Entry 4WM7 (X-ray diffraction, 2.32 A resolution); this record covers chains B and D of the 4 polymer chains in the assembly.

# Chain B
Protein: VP2
From: Enterovirus D68
UniProt: Q68T42 (Q68T42_9ENTO); residues 1-248 here correspond to UniProt positions 70-317 (UniProt number = residue number + 69)
Chain sequence (248 residues; numbered 1 to 248; the number before each row is that of its first residue):
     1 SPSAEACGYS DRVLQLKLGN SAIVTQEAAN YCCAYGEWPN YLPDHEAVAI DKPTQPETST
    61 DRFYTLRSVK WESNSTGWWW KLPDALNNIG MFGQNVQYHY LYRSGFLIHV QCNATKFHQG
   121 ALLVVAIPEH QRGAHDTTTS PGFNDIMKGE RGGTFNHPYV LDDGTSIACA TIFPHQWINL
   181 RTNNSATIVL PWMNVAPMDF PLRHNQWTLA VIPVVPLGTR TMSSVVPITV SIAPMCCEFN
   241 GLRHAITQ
Disordered / not traced: 1-9, 248

# Chain D
Protein: VP4
From: Enterovirus D68
UniProt: Q8QWD4 (Q8QWD4_9ENTO); residues 1-68 here correspond to UniProt positions 2-69 (UniProt number = residue number + 1)
Chain sequence (68 residues; row label = number of the first residue in the row):
     1 GAQVTRQQTG THENANIATN GSHITYNQIN FYKDSYAASA SKQDFSQDPS KFTEPVVEGL
    61 KAGAPVLK
Disordered / not traced: 1-28, 60-61, 68

# Chain B / chain D interface
Contacting residue pairs - 14 pairs, chain B then chain D:
  Asp11(B) with Val66(D); Leu67(D)
  Asn30(B) with Val56(D); Val57(D); Glu58(D), hydrogen bond (side chain-backbone)
  Tyr31(B) with Pro55(D); Val56(D); Val57(D), hydrogen bond (backbone-backbone)
  Cys32(B) with Pro55(D)
  Cys33(B) with Pro55(D), hydrogen bond (backbone-backbone); Val57(D), hydrophobic
  Tyr35(B) with Lys51(D); Phe52(D), hydrophobic
  Thr182(B) with Leu67(D)
Also at the interface, not in a pair above, chain B (11 interface residues in all): Arg12, Ala28, Ala29, Gly36

# Summary
Chain B and chain D form an interface of 11 and 8 residues respectively, with 3 hydrogen bonds. Polar pairs
include Asn30(B)-Glu58(D), Tyr31(B)-Val57(D) and Cys33(B)-Pro55(D).
Chain B is VP2 and chain D is VP4, both from Enterovirus D68; the structure, Crystal Structure of Human
Enterovirus D68 in Complex with Pleconaril, was determined by X-ray diffraction together with 4WM8 from the
same study.
